6NM6 - chains B and G of the 8 polymer chains in the assembly; structure by X-ray diffraction, 2.74 A resolution.

Chain B:
Molecule: Envelope glycoprotein gp41
Source organism: Human immunodeficiency virus 1
Notes: fragment: Ectodomain
UniProtKB: Q2N0S6 (Q2N0S6_9HIV1); residues 512-664 here correspond to UniProt positions 509-661 (UniProt number = residue number - 3)
Sequence (153 residues; numbered 512 to 664; the number before each row is that of its first residue):
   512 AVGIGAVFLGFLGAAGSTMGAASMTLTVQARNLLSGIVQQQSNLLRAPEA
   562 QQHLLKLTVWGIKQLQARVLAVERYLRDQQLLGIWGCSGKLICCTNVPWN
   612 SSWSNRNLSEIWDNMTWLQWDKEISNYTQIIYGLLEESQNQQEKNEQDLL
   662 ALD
Unresolved in the structure: 512-517, 549-568, 664
Sequence notes: engineered mutation Pro559 (Ile556 in Q2N0S6), Cys605 (Thr602 in Q2N0S6)
Cystine bridges: Cys598-Cys604
Glycans and other covalent adducts: N-acetylglucosamine (NAG) linked to Asn611, Asn618, Asn637

Chain G:
Molecule: Envelope glycoprotein gp120
Source organism: Human immunodeficiency virus 1
UniProtKB: Q2N0S6 (Q2N0S6_9HIV1); the construct lacks a stretch of the UniProt sequence and is renumbered around it, so the offset changes along the chain: 31-135 = UniProt 30-134; 144-184 = UniProt 135-175; 188-309 = UniProt 187-308; 312-321 = UniProt 309-318; 2 more segments
Sequence (481 residues; numbered 31 to 513 plus 12 insertion-coded residues; 14 numbers in that range are skipped by the numbering (no residue carries them; nothing is unmodelled there); the number before each row is that of its first residue; a row labelled like 184A-184K holds insertion residues (184A, then the next letters in order)):
    31 AENLWVTVYYGVPVWKDAETTLFCASDAKAYETEKHNVWATHACVPTDPN
    81 PQEIHLENVTEEFNMWKNNMVEQMHTDIISLWDQSLKPCVKLTPLCVTLQ
   131 CTNVT
   144 NAITDDMRGELKNCSFNMTTELRDKKQKVYSLFYRLDVVQI
184A-184K NENQGNRSNNS
   188 NKEYRLINCNTSAITQACPKVSFEPIPIHYCAPAGFAILKCKDKKFNGTG
   238 PCPSVSTVQCTHGIKPVVSTQLLLNGSLAEEEVMIRSENITNNAKNILVQ
   288 FNTPVQINCTRPNNNTRKSIRI
   312 GPGQAFYATG
  321A D
   322 IIGDIRQAHCNVSKATWNETLGKVVKQLRKHFGNNTIIRFANSSGGDLEV
   372 TTHSFNCGGEFFYCNTSGLFNSTWISN
   400 TSVQGSNSTGSNDSITLPCRIKQIINMWQRIGQAMYAPPIQGVIRCVSNI
   450 TGLILTRDGGSTNSTTETFRPGGGDMRDNWRSELYKYKVVKIEPLGVAPT
   500 RCKRRVVGRRRRRR
Unresolved in the structure: 31, 59-66, 144-150, 184A-184K, 400-410, 459-464, 506-513
Sequence notes: engineered mutation Ala145 (Asn136 in Q2N0S6), Asn332 (Thr330 in Q2N0S6), Cys501 (Ala498 in Q2N0S6); expression tag (509-513)
Cystine bridges: Cys54-Cys74, Cys119-Cys205, Cys126-Cys196, Cys131-Cys157, Cys218-Cys247, Cys228-Cys239, Cys296-Cys331, Cys378-Cys445, Cys385-Cys418
Glycans and other covalent adducts: glycan linked to Asn88, Asn262, Asn332; N-acetylglucosamine (NAG) linked to Asn133, Asn156, Asn160, Asn197, Asn234, Asn276, Asn295, Asn301, Asn363, Asn386, Asn448

Chain B / chain G interface:
Contacting residue pairs (109; chain B residue first):
  Leu520(B) with Ile84(G)
  Gly521(B) with Ile84(G)
  Phe522(B) with Ile84(G); Leu86(G); Thr244(G)
  Leu523(B) with Pro43(G), hydrophobic; Trp45(G), hydrophobic; Leu86(G); Ile491(G), hydrophobic
  Ala525(B) with Pro43(G)
  Ala526(B) with Pro43(G), hydrophobic; Trp45(G), hydrophobic; Val89(G), hydrophobic
  Gly527(B) with Glu87(G); Asn88(G); Val89(G)
  Met530(B) with Ala497(G), hydrophobic
  Ala533(B) with Pro43(G)
  Ser534(B) with Tyr39(G)
  Leu537(B) with Tyr40(G); Gly41(G)
  Gln540(B) with Gly41(G), hydrogen bond (side chain-backbone)
  Leu544(B) with Tyr40(G); Ala221(G); Gly222(G); Pro493(G), hydrophobic
  Leu545(B) with Ala221(G)
  Ile548(B) with Val245(G); Gln246(G)
  Thr569(B) with Gln114(G)
  Val570(B) with Ser110(G); Leu111(G), hydrophobic; Gln114(G)
  Trp571(B) with Cys54(G), hydrophobic; Cys74(G), hydrogen bond; Leu111(G), hydrophobic; Tyr217(G), hydrophobic
  Lys574(B) with Asp107(G), salt bridge
  Ala578(B) with Pro220(G), hydrophobic
  Leu581(B) with Thr50(G); Phe223(G), hydrophobic
  Ala582(B) with Ala221(G)
  Arg585(B) with Gly222(G), hydrogen bond (side chain-backbone); Phe223(G); Lys490(G); Ile491(G), hydrogen bond (side chain-backbone)
  Tyr586(B) with Tyr40(G)
  Asp589(B) with Tyr40(G); Pro493(G); Leu494(G)
  Gln590(B) with Tyr40(G), hydrogen bond
  Leu592(B) with Leu494(G), hydrophobic
  Leu593(B) with Val38(G), hydrophobic; Tyr40(G), hydrophobic; Leu494(G), hydrophobic
  Trp596(B) with Val38(G), hydrophobic; Arg503(G), hydrogen bond (backbone-side chain)
  Leu602(B) with Val38(G); Tyr39(G); Tyr40(G), hydrogen bond (backbone-backbone)
  Ile603(B) with Val38(G); Tyr39(G), hydrophobic
  Cys604(B) with Thr37(G); Val38(G), hydrogen bond (backbone-backbone); Arg503(G)
  Cys605(B) with Thr37(G); Cys501(G), disulfide; Arg503(G), hydrogen bond (backbone-side chain)
  Thr606(B) with Val36(G), hydrogen bond (side chain-backbone); Val38(G); Lys502(G); Arg503(G)
  Asn607(B) with Trp35(G); Lys502(G); Arg503(G), hydrogen bond
  Val608(B) with Trp35(G); Val36(G), hydrogen bond (backbone-backbone)
  Pro609(B) with Leu34(G); Trp35(G)
  Trp610(B) with Leu34(G), hydrogen bond (backbone-backbone); Trp35(G); Val36(G), hydrophobic; Pro498(G), hydrophobic
  Leu619(B) with Leu34(G), hydrophobic; Pro498(G); Thr499(G); Arg500(G)
  Trp623(B) with Tyr39(G), hydrophobic; Ala497(G), hydrophobic; Pro498(G), hydrogen bond (side chain-backbone)
  Trp628(B) with Tyr39(G), hydrophobic; Val42(G); Pro43(G); Val44(G); Gly495(G)
  Leu629(B) with Pro43(G); Val44(G), hydrophobic; Trp45(G), hydrophobic
  Trp631(B) with Val496(G), hydrogen bond (side chain-backbone); Ala497(G); Pro498(G)
  Asp632(B) with Val44(G); Lys46(G), salt bridge
  Ile642(B) with Val496(G), hydrophobic
  Tyr643(B) with Leu494(G); Val496(G), hydrophobic
  Leu646(B) with Val36(G), hydrophobic; Val38(G), hydrophobic
  Gln653(B) with Arg503(G)
Interface residues without a listed pair, chain B (58 interface residues in all): Gly524, Thr536, Asn543, Ser546, Gly547, Cys598, Lys601, Ile622, Thr639, Gln650
Interface residues without a listed pair, chain G (51 interface residues in all): Thr51, Trp69, Ala70, Ala224, Glu492
Inter-chain disulfides: Cys605(B)-Cys501(G)

Overview:
58 residues of chain B and 51 residues of chain G are in contact, with 1 disulfide bond, 15 hydrogen bonds and
2 salt bridges. Among the polar pairs are Lys574(B)-Asp107(G), Asp632(B)-Lys46(G) and Gln540(B)-Gly41(G).
Covalently linked N-acetylglucosamine: at Asn611(B), Asn618(B) and Asn637(B).
Here chain B is Envelope glycoprotein gp41 and chain G is Envelope glycoprotein gp120, both from Human
immunodeficiency virus 1. Entry 6NM6 (Crystal Structure of HIV-1 BG505 SOSIP.664 Prefusion Env Trimer Bound to
N6 FR3-03 scFv in Complex ...) was determined by X-ray diffraction, deposited together with 6NNF and 6NNJ.
